PDB entry 9ERK | electron microscopy, 2.80 A resolution | chains E and G of the 6 polymer chains in the assembly

== Chain E ==
Molecule: Na(+)-translocating ferredoxin:NAD(+) oxidoreductase complex subunit E
From: Acetobacterium woodii DSM 1030
Notes: EC 7.2.1.2
UniProt: H6LC29 (RNFE_ACEWD); numbering as in UniProt (aligned over 1-196)
Sequence (196 residues; numbered 1 to 196; the number before each row is that of its first residue):
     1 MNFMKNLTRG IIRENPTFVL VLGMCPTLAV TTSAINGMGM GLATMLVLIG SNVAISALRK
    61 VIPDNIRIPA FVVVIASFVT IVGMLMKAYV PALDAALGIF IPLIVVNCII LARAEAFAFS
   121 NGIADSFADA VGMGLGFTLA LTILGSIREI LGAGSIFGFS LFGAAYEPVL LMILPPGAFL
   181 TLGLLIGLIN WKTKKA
Bound ions: Na+ site 1 near Val-21 (its only coordinating residue here); 2Fe-2S cluster Fe: Cys-25, Cys-108 (shared with 2 residues of chain A); Na+ site 2: Leu-103, Val-106; Na+ site 3 near Glu-115 (its only coordinating residue here)
Ligand contacts: 2Fe-2S cluster (FES): Gly-23, Met-24, Cys-25, Pro-26, Val-106, Asn-107, Cys-108
What the authors report for this chain:
  - binding site for Na+: Glu-115
  - conformationally variable residues (side-chain flip): Arg-67
  - binding site for Na+: Val-106 (from molecular simulation)
  - mutagenesis - N107A, E115Q: decreased growth
  - mutagenesis - L103G, V106G, E115K: abolished growth
  - mutagenesis - E115A: unchanged growth
  - mutagenesis - R67A, L103G: decreased catalytic activity
  - mutagenesis - R67A: abolished growth in response to H2 and CO2

== Chain G ==
Molecule: Na(+)-translocating ferredoxin:NAD(+) oxidoreductase complex subunit G
From: Acetobacterium woodii DSM 1030
Notes: EC 7.2.1.2
UniProt: H6LC30 (RNFG_ACEWD); numbering as in UniProt (aligned over 1-207)
Sequence (207 residues; row label = number of the first residue in the row):
     1 METKEKVQID WKVVFKLGLI LFVISAVAAC ALALTNYVTA GTIEEMNVQT NTVARQEVLP
    61 KAADFEAVPA KDVEKIASEI GMEKPEELLE VYIGKSNGEV VGYTVKTGPT SGYAGEVQVL
   121 TGISADGVIT GITIIKSNET PGLGAKASGV WNDQFTGKSA KEELVVVKGT TKEGSNEIQA
   181 ITGSTITSKA VTSGVNMSIQ VYQNLSK
Curated features (UniProtKB/Swiss-Prot):
  - modified residue: Thr-185 (FMN phosphoryl threonine)
Covalent attachments: flavin mononucleotide (FMN) linked to Thr-185
Ligand contacts: FMN (flavin mononucleotide): Tyr-113, Glu-139, Thr-140, Leu-143, Gly-144, Ile-181, Gly-183, Ser-184, Ile-186, Thr-187
What the authors report for this chain:
  - mutagenesis - Y113A, T185A: abolished growth
  - mutagenesis - Y113A, T185A: abolished catalytic activity

== How chain E and chain G interact ==
Contacting residue pairs - 13 pairs, chain E then chain G:
  Pro-63(E) / Leu-17(G)  hydrophobic
  Ile-66(E) / Leu-17(G)
  Val-73(E) / Ile-24(G)  hydrophobic
  Val-73(E) / Ala-28(G)  hydrophobic
  Ser-77(E) / Ala-28(G)
  Ser-77(E) / Leu-32(G)
  Ile-81(E) / Leu-32(G)  hydrophobic
  Met-84(E) / Thr-35(G)
  Met-84(E) / Thr-39(G)
  Ala-88(E) / Thr-39(G)
  Ala-88(E) / Ile-43(G)  hydrophobic
  Ala-88(E) / Met-46(G)
  Ile-173(E) / Gly-142(G)
Other interface residues (no listed pair), chain E (15 interface residues in all): Val-61, Ala-70, Thr-80, Lys-87, Pro-91, Leu-170, Leu-174
Other interface residues (no listed pair), chain G (15 interface residues in all): Ile-20, Leu-21, Ala-31, Asn-36, Thr-140, Leu-143

== Summary ==
Chain E and chain G each contribute 15 residues to their interface. Ligands of chain E: 2Fe-2S cluster. Flavin
mononucleotide is covalently linked to Thr-185(G). From the paper: a binding site for Na+ at Glu-115(E) and
Val-106(E); L103G, V106G and E115K of chain E abolish growth; 9 substitutions were tested in all.
Here chain E is Na(+)-translocating ferredoxin:NAD(+) oxidoreductase complex subunit E and chain G is
Na(+)-translocating ferredoxin:NAD(+) oxidoreductase complex subunit G, both from Acetobacterium woodii DSM
1030. Entry 9ERK (Cryo-EM structure of sodium pumping Rnf complex from Acetobacterium woodii reduced with low
potential ferredoxin (consensus ...) was determined by electron microscopy together with 9ERI, 9ERJ and 9ERL
from the same study.
